PDB entry 2F8X | X-ray diffraction, 3.25 A resolution | chains C and M of the 5 polymer chains in the assembly

Chain C:
Molecule: Recombining binding protein suppressor of hairless, isoform 4
From: Homo sapiens
UniProt: Q06330 (SUH_HUMAN); residues 9-435 here correspond to UniProt positions 23-449 (UniProt number = residue number + 14)
Sequence (434 residues; numbered 8 to 441; the number before each row is that of its first residue):
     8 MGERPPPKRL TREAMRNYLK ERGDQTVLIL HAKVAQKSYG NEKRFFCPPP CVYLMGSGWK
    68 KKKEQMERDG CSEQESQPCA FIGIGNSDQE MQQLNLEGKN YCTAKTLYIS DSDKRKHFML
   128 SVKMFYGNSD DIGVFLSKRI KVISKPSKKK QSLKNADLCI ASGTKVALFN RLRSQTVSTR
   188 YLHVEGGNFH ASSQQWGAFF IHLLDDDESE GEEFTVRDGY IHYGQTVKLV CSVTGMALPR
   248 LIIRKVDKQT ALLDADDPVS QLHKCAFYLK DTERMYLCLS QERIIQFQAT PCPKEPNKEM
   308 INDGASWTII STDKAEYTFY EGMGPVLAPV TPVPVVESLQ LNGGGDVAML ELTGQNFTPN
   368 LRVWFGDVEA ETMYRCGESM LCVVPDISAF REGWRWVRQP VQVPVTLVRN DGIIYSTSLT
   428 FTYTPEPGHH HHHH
Disordered / not traced: 8-10, 435-441
Sequence notes: initiating methionine (8); expression tag (436-441)
Curated features (UniProtKB/Swiss-Prot):
  - region (DNA-binding): Q43 to F53, S151 to K156, R178 to T183
  - modified residue: K161 (N6-acetyllysine)

Chain M:
Molecule: Mastermind-like protein 1
From: Homo sapiens
UniProt: Q92585 (MAML1_HUMAN); residues 13-74 here = UniProt positions 13-74
Sequence (63 residues; row label = number of the first residue in the row):
    12 GLPRHSAVME RLRRRIELCR RHHSTCEARY EAVSPERLEL ERQHTFALHQ RCIQAKAKRA
    72 GKH
Disordered / not traced: 12-15, 71-74
Sequence notes: cloning artifact (12)
Curated features (UniProtKB/Swiss-Prot):
  - modified residue: S45 (Phosphoserine)

Interface between chain C and chain M:
Contacting residue pairs (40):
  C86(C) - C63(M)  hydrophobic
  F88(C) - L59(M)  hydrophobic
  F88(C) - R62(M)
  E97(C) - R62(M)  salt bridge
  M98(C) - R62(M)  hydrogen bond (backbone-side chain)
  Q100(C) - C63(M)
  E104(C) - K67(M)  salt bridge
  K130(C) - E52(M)  salt bridge
  K130(C) - H55(M)
  K130(C) - T56(M)  hydrogen bond
  K130(C) - L59(M)
  F132(C) - T56(M)
  F132(C) - L59(M)  hydrophobic
  F132(C) - H60(M)
  G134(C) - H60(M)  hydrogen bond (backbone-side chain)
  S136(C) - H60(M)
  D138(C) - E52(M)
  D138(C) - T56(M)  hydrogen bond
  T365(C) - Y41(M)
  P366(C) - H34(M)  hydrogen bond (backbone-side chain)
  P366(C) - C37(M)
  P366(C) - E38(M)
  P366(C) - Y41(M)  hydrophobic
  N367(C) - E38(M)
  N367(C) - Y41(M)
  R369(C) - H34(M)
  R369(C) - E38(M)  salt bridge
  E378(C) - R31(M)  salt bridge
  T379(C) - H34(M)
  M380(C) - I27(M)  hydrophobic
  M380(C) - C30(M)  hydrophobic
  M380(C) - R31(M)
  M380(C) - H34(M)
  Y381(C) - H33(M)
  Y381(C) - H34(M)  hydrogen bond (backbone-side chain)
  Y381(C) - C37(M)  hydrophobic
  R382(C) - C30(M)
  R382(C) - H33(M)  hydrogen bond (backbone-side chain)
  L388(C) - C30(M)  hydrophobic
  N417(C) - E38(M)
Interface residues without a listed pair, chain C (29 interface residues in all): Q81, Y133, N135, V141, L334, A335, M356
Interface residues without a listed pair, chain M (20 interface residues in all): R26, E42, L49, A66
Interface features reported in the paper:
  - specific contacts: C86(C)-C63(M), E97(C)-R62(M), M98(C)-R62(M) (backbone contact), G134(C)-H60(M) (backbone contact), T365(C)-Y41(M) (hydrophobic contact), P366(C)-Y41(M) (hydrophobic contact), R369(C)-E38(M) (salt bridge), E378(C)-R31(M) (salt bridge), R382(C)-H33(M) (backbone contact), N417(C)-E38(M), H34(M)-P366(C) (hydrogen bond)
  - interface residues, chain C: F88(C), M98(C), K130(C), F132(C), M356(C), T365(C), P366(C), N367(C), M380(C), L388(C)
  - interface residues, chain M: I27(M), C30(M), R31(M), Y41(M), H55(M), T56(M), L59(M), H60(M)

Overview:
29 residues of chain C face 20 of chain M across their interface, with 7 hydrogen bonds and 5 salt bridges.
Polar pairs include E97(C)-R62(M), E104(C)-K67(M) and K130(C)-E52(M). The authors report contacts between
C86(C) and C63(M), E97(C) and R62(M) and N417(C) and E38(M); backbone contacts between M98(C) and R62(M),
G134(C) and H60(M) and R382(C) and H33(M); hydrophobic contacts between T365(C) and Y41(M) and P366(C) and
Y41(M). From the paper: interface residues F88(C), M98(C) and I27(M) among others.
Here chain C is Recombining binding protein suppressor of hairless, isoform 4 and chain M is Mastermind-like
protein 1, both from Homo sapiens. Entry 2F8X (Crystal structure of activated Notch, CSL and MAML on HES-1
promoter DNA sequence) was determined by X-ray diffraction together with 2F8Y from the same study.
